4D4P - chains B and H of the 6 polymer chains in the assembly; structure by X-ray diffraction, 3.00 A resolution.

Chain B (and H):
Name: Protein ATS1, diphthamide biosynthesis protein 3
Source organism: Saccharomyces cerevisiae
Notes: chain H of this document is another copy of the same molecule, construct and numbering; everything in this record applies to it too
Reference sequence: chimeric construct of P31386, Q3E840: residues 1-333 from P31386 (ATS1_YEAST) positions 1-333 (same numbers); residues 344-425 from Q3E840 positions 1-82 (UniProt number = residue number - 343)
Chain sequence (427 residues; numbered -1 to 425; the number before each row is that of its first residue; numbers below 1 keep their minus sign (Gly-1 is residue -1)):
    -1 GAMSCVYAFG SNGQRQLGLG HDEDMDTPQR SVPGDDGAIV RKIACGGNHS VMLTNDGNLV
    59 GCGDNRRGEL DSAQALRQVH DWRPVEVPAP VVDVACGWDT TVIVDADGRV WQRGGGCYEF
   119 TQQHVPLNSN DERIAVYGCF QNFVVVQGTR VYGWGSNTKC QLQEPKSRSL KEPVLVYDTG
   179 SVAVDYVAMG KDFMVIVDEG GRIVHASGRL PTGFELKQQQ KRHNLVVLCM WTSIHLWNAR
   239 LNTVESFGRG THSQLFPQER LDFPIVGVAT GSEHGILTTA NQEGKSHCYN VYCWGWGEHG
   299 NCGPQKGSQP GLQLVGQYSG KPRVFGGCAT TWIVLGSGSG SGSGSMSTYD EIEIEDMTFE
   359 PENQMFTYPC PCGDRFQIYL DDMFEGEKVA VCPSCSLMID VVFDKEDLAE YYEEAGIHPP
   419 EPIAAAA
Not modelled in the structure: -1, 336-425 (chain H: -1 to 342, 384, 418-425)
Sequence notes: expression tag (-1 to 0); linker (334-343)
Swiss-Prot annotation at these positions:
  - region: Tyr409 to Ala425 (Required for interaction with the elongator complex)
  - binding site (Fe cation): Cys368, Cys370, Cys390, Cys393
What the authors report for this chain:
  - mutagenesis - H297A, Y347A, C368S, C370S, C390S, C393S: increased growth in response to diphtheria toxin
  - mutagenesis - Y347A: increased growth in response to v-toxin
  - mutagenesis - W229C: decreased binding to another copy of this molecule
  - mutagenesis - W229C: increased growth
  - mutagenesis - W294A, D348A: unchanged binding to another copy of this molecule
  - mutagenesis - H297A: increased growth in response to vy-toxin
  - mutagenesis - W294A: increased growth in response to toxin
  - mutagenesis - E349A/E351A: increased growth in response to y-toxin
  - mutagenesis - E349A/E351A: unchanged growth in response to diphtheria toxin
  - mutagenesis - C393S: abolished binding to Elp3
  - mutagenesis - C370S, C390S: unchanged binding to Elongator
  - mutagenesis - E296A: unchanged growth
  - mutagenesis - Y347A/D348A: decreased binding to Kti13
  - mutagenesis - C370S, C393S: abolished binding to iron
  - mutagenesis - C393S: abolished binding to Elongator
  - mutagenesis - C368S, C370S, C390S: abolished binding to Dph1

Interface between chain B and chain H:
Pairs across the interface (18):
  Tyr5(B) - Met344(H)
  Thr25(B) - Pro391(H)
  Cys286(B) - Ser345(H)
  Pro302(B) - Cys393(H)
  Leu312(B) - Ser394(H)
  Val313(B) - Ser394(H)
  Gln315(B) - Ser345(H)  hydrogen bond
  Gln315(B) - Met396(H)
  Tyr316(B) - Ser343(H)
  Tyr316(B) - Met344(H)  hydrophobic
  Tyr316(B) - Ser345(H)
  Ser317(B) - Ser343(H)  hydrogen bond (backbone-backbone)
  Ser317(B) - Met344(H)
  Ser317(B) - Ser345(H)
  Gly318(B) - Ser343(H)  hydrogen bond (backbone-side chain)
  Leu333(B) - Ser343(H)
  Leu333(B) - Met344(H)  hydrophobic
  Gly334(B) - Ser343(H)
Other interface residues (no listed pair), chain B (15 interface residues in all): Asp24, Gly314, Ser335
Other interface residues (no listed pair), chain H (9 interface residues in all): Cys390, Ser392

Summary:
15 residues of chain B and 9 residues of chain H are in contact, with 3 hydrogen bonds. Polar pairs include
Gln315(B)-Ser345(H), Gly318(B)-Ser343(H) and Ser317(B)-Ser343(H). The paper reports that H297A, Y347A and
C368S of chain B, among others, increase growth in response to diphtheria toxin; C368S, C370S and C390S of
chain B abolish binding to Dph1; 12 substitutions were tested in all.
Both chains are Protein ATS1, diphthamide biosynthesis protein 3 (Saccharomyces cerevisiae). Entry 4D4P
(Crystal Structure of the Kti11 Kti13 heterodimer Spacegroup P65) was determined by X-ray diffraction (same
publication as 4D4O and 4D4Q).
